Entry 1C02 (X-ray diffraction, 1.80 A resolution); this record covers chains A and B.

Chain A (and B):
Protein: Phosphotransferase YPD1P
From: Saccharomyces cerevisiae
Notes: chain B of this document is another copy of the same molecule, construct and numbering; everything in this record applies to it too
UniProt: Q07688 (Q07688_YEAST); numbering as in UniProt (aligned over 2-167)
Sequence (166 residues; row label = number of the first residue in the row):
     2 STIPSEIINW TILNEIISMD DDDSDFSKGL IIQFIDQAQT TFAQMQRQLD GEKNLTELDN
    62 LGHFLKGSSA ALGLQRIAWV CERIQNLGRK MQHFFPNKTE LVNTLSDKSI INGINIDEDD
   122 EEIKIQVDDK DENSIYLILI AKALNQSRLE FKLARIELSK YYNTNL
Swiss-Prot annotation at these positions:
  - modified residue: His-64 (Phosphohistidine)
  - mutagenesis: His-64 (H64Q: Loss of function), Lys-67 (K67A: Reduces binding of the 4-aspartylphosphate of SLN1), Gly-68 (G68Q: Reduces phosphoryl transfer rate), Gly-74 (G74C: In NH1; causes resistance to the antifungal antibiotic pradimicin), Gln-86 (Q86A: Reduces phosphoryl transfer rate), Arg-90 (R90A: Reduces phosphoryl transfer rate)
From the paper describing this entry:
  - post-translational modification sites: His-64 (citing earlier work)
  - contacts within the chain: His-64/Gln-86 (hydrogen bond), Lys-67/Glu-83 (water-mediated contact), Gly-74/Gln-76, Lys-67/Gln-86 (hydrogen bond)
  - conformationally variable residues (order/disorder transition): His-64, Gln-127 to Asp-130
  - specificity-determining residues: Leu-62, Phe-65 (proposed by the authors, not directly observed)
  - catalytic residues: His-64

Interface between chain A and chain B:
Contacting residue pairs - 32 pairs, chain A then chain B:
  Asn-10(A) / Glu-16(B)
  Thr-12(A) / Thr-12(B)
  Thr-12(A) / Ile-13(B)
  Ile-13(A) / Ile-13(B)  hydrophobic
  Ile-13(A) / Glu-16(B)
  Glu-16(A) / Asn-10(B)
  Glu-16(A) / Ile-13(B)
  Met-20(A) / Lys-67(B)
  Met-20(A) / Ala-71(B)  hydrophobic
  Asp-23(A) / Glu-83(B)
  Asp-23(A) / Arg-84(B)  salt bridge
  Asp-23(A) / Asn-87(B)
  Asp-24(A) / His-64(B)  salt bridge
  Asp-24(A) / Lys-67(B)  salt bridge
  Asp-24(A) / Gln-86(B)  hydrogen bond
  Asp-24(A) / Arg-90(B)  salt bridge
  Phe-27(A) / His-64(B)
  Phe-27(A) / Lys-67(B)
  Phe-27(A) / Gly-68(B)
  Lys-67(A) / Met-20(B)
  Lys-67(A) / Asp-24(B)  salt bridge
  Lys-67(A) / Phe-27(B)
  Gly-68(A) / Phe-27(B)
  Ala-71(A) / Met-20(B)  hydrophobic
  Ala-72(A) / Ala-72(B)  hydrophobic
  Ala-79(A) / Met-20(B)  hydrophobic
  Glu-83(A) / Met-20(B)
  Glu-83(A) / Asp-23(B)
  Arg-84(A) / Asp-23(B)  salt bridge
  Gln-86(A) / Asp-24(B)
  Asn-87(A) / Asp-23(B)  hydrogen bond (side chain-backbone)
  Arg-90(A) / Asp-24(B)  salt bridge
Also at the interface, not in a pair above, chain A (22 interface residues in all): Ile-17, His-64, Trp-80, Met-92
Also at the interface, not in a pair above, chain B (21 interface residues in all): Ile-17, Ala-79, Gln-93
The authors on this interface:
  - interface residues, chain A: Asp-24(A)

In short:
The interface between chain A and chain B involves 22 residues on one side and 21 on the other, with 2
hydrogen bonds and 7 salt bridges. Among the polar pairs are Asp-23(A)/Arg-84(B), Asp-24(A)/His-64(B) and
Asp-24(A)/Lys-67(B). Curated annotation (UniProt) lists 6 mutagenesis sites on chain A. From the paper: the
catalytic residue His-64(A); the interface residue Asp-24(A).
Both chains are Phosphotransferase YPD1P (Saccharomyces cerevisiae). Entry 1C02 (Crystal structure of yeast
YPD1P) was determined by X-ray diffraction (same publication as 1C03).
